Entry 6MJ6 (X-ray diffraction, 2.45 A resolution); this record covers chains A and B of the 4 polymer chains in the assembly.

[Chain A]
Molecule: Antigen-presenting glycoprotein CD1d1
From: Mus musculus
UniProtKB: A0A0R4J090 (A0A0R4J090_MOUSE); residues 1-279 here correspond to UniProt positions 19-297 (UniProt number = residue number + 18)
Sequence (285 residues; row label = number of the first residue in the row):
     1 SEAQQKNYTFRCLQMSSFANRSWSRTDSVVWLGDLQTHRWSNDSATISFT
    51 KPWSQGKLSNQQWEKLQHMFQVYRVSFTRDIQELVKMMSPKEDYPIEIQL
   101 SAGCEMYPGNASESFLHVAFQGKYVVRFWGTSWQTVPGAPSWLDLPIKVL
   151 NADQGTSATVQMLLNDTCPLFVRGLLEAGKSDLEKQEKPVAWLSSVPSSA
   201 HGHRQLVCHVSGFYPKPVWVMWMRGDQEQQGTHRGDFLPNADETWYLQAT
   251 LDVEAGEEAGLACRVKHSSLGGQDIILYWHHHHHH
Unresolved in the structure: 1-5, 280-285
Construct notes: expression tag (280-285)
Disulfides: Cys-104/Cys-168, Cys-208/Cys-263
Covalent attachments: N-acetylglucosamine (NAG) linked to Asn-20, Asn-42; glycan linked to Asn-165
Metal / ion sites: Na+ site 1 near Ser-28 (its only coordinating residue here); Na+ site 2: Asp-80 (shared with 1 residue of chain C)
Residues lining bound ligands: JTM (N-[(2S,3S,4R)-1-({4-O-[(4-chlorophenyl)methyl]-alpha-D-galactopyranosyl}oxy)-3,4-dihydroxyoctadecan-2-yl]hexacosanamide): Phe-10, Cys-12, Gln-14, Ser-28, Val-30, His-38, Trp-40, Ile-47, Trp-63, Leu-66, Met-69, Phe-70, Tyr-73, Ser-76, Phe-77, Asp-80, Ile-81, Leu-84, Val-85, Leu-100, Ala-102, Gly-103, Leu-116, Val-118, Phe-120, Trp-133, Trp-142, Leu-143, Pro-146, Leu-150, Asp-153, Gly-155, Thr-156, Ala-158, Thr-159, Val-160, Leu-163, Leu-164, Thr-167, Cys-168, Phe-171

[Chain B]
Molecule: Beta-2-microglobulin
From: Mus musculus
UniProtKB: P01887 (B2MG_MOUSE); residues 1-99 here correspond to UniProt positions 21-119 (UniProt number = residue number + 20)
Sequence (99 residues; numbered 1 to 99; the number before each row is that of its first residue):
     1 IQKTPQIQVYSRHPPENGKPNILNCYVTQFHPPHIEIQMLKNGKKIPKVE
    51 MSDMSFSKDWSFYILAHTEFTPTETDTYACRVKHASMAEPKTVYWDRDM
Unresolved in the structure: 1-3
Disulfides: Cys-25/Cys-80

[How chain A and chain B interact]
Contacting residue pairs - 56 pairs, chain A then chain B:
  Leu-13(A) with Ser-55(B); Phe-56(B)
  Gln-14(A) with Phe-56(B)
  Met-15(A) with Met-54(B); Phe-56(B), hydrophobic; Phe-62(B), hydrophobic
  Val-29(A) with Asp-53(B); Met-54(B); Ser-55(B)
  Trp-31(A) with Ser-55(B), hydrogen bond; Tyr-63(B)
  Gln-36(A) with Asp-53(B), hydrogen bond
  Arg-39(A) with Asp-53(B), salt bridge
  Glu-97(A) with Pro-33(B); Phe-62(B)
  Gln-99(A) with Phe-56(B); Trp-60(B), hydrogen bond (side chain-backbone); Phe-62(B)
  Leu-100(A) with Phe-56(B)
  Ser-101(A) with Trp-60(B)
  His-117(A) with Trp-60(B)
  Ala-119(A) with Trp-60(B), hydrophobic
  Gly-122(A) with Trp-60(B)
  Tyr-124(A) with Trp-60(B)
  Val-190(A) with Pro-14(B), hydrophobic
  Trp-192(A) with Ser-11(B); His-13(B); Pro-14(B), hydrophobic; Pro-15(B)
  Ser-194(A) with Asp-98(B), hydrogen bond (side chain-backbone)
  Ser-195(A) with Asp-98(B)
  Val-196(A) with Asp-98(B); Met-99(B), hydrophobic
  Val-207(A) with Asp-98(B); Met-99(B)
  His-209(A) with Asp-98(B); Met-99(B)
  Ser-211(A) with Arg-12(B), hydrogen bond (side chain-backbone)
  Gly-212(A) with Arg-12(B)
  Leu-238(A) with Gln-8(B); Tyr-10(B); Tyr-26(B), hydrophobic
  Pro-239(A) with Tyr-10(B), hydrogen bond (backbone-side chain); Tyr-26(B); Leu-65(B)
  Asn-240(A) with Tyr-10(B); Arg-12(B); Asn-24(B), hydrogen bond; Leu-65(B)
  Ala-241(A) with Leu-65(B); His-67(B)
  Asp-242(A) with Arg-12(B), salt bridge
  Thr-244(A) with Arg-12(B)
  Tyr-246(A) with Tyr-10(B), hydrophobic; Ser-11(B)
  Gln-248(A) with Met-99(B), hydrogen bond (side chain-backbone)
Also at the interface, not in a pair above, chain A (34 interface residues in all): Ser-17, Val-118
Also at the interface, not in a pair above, chain B (24 interface residues in all): Asp-59, Asp-96, Arg-97

[In short]
34 residues of chain A face 24 of chain B across their interface, with 8 hydrogen bonds and 2 salt bridges.
Polar pairs include Arg-39(A)/Asp-53(B), Asp-242(A)/Arg-12(B) and Trp-31(A)/Ser-55(B). Ligands of chain A:
compound JTM. N-acetylglucosamine is covalently linked to Asn-20(A) and Asn-42(A).
Chain A is Antigen-presenting glycoprotein CD1d1 and chain B is Beta-2-microglobulin, both from Mus musculus;
the structure, Crystal structure of the mCD1d/xxx (JJ166) /iNKTCR ternary complex, was determined by X-ray
diffraction (same publication as 6MIV, 6MIY, 6MJ4, 6MJA, 6MJI, 6MJJ and 6MJQ).
